5CTV - chains A and C of the 3 polymer chains in the assembly; structure by X-ray diffraction, 1.05 A resolution.

[Chain A]
Name: Autolysin
From: Streptococcus pneumoniae serotype 4
Notes: EC 3.5.1.28
UniProtKB: P06653 (ALYS_STRPN); numbering as in UniProt (aligned over 1-180)
Amino-acid sequence (188 residues; row label = number of the first residue in the row; numbers below 1 keep their minus sign (Ala-1 is residue -1)):
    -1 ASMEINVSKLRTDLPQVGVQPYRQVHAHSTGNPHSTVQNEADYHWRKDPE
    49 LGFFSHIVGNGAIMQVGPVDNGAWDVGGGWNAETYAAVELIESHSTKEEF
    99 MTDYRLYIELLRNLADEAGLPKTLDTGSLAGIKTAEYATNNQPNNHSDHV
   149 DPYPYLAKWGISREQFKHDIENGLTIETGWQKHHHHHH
Not modelled in the structure: 175-186
Differences from the reference sequence: expression tag (-1 to 0, 181-186); engineered mutation Ala60 (Cys in P06653), Ala133 (His in P06653), Ala136 (Cys in P06653)
From the paper describing this entry:
  - binding site for N-acetylglucosamine: Asn30, Ser33, Glu38, Asp146, His147, Val148
  - binding site for the ligand AMV: Ser27, Thr28 to Asn30, Tyr41, Arg44, Lys45, Phe52, Glu87
  - conformationally variable residues (loop rearrangement, side-chain flip): Glu48, Glu87, Asp146, His147
  - catalytic residues: Glu87, His147 (proposed by the authors, not directly observed)
  - mutagenesis - T28G, E38A, E38Q, E38R, E87A, H133A: abolished catalytic activity
  - binding site for fragment of peptidoglycan (chain C): Glu48, Trp72, Asp73, Gly75, Asn79, His144, Ser145
  - mutagenesis - S27A, T28A, T28I (below 20 %), T28S, T28V, N30A, N30L, N30Q, N37A, E38D, Y41A, Y41H, Y41R, K45A, D146A, D146L, H147A: decreased catalytic activity
  - binding site for fragment of peptidoglycan: Asn37
  - mutagenesis - R44A, E48A, D146N: unchanged catalytic activity
  - catalytic residues: His26, Asp149

[Chain C]
Name: fragment of peptidoglycan
Amino-acid sequence (5 residues; each row starts with the number of its first residue):
    12 AEKAA
Not modelled in the structure: 16
Modified / non-standard residues: Glu13 (D-glutamic acid; DGL); Ala15 (D-alanine; DAL); Ala16 (D-alanine; DAL)
Glycans and other covalent adducts: compound AMV linked to Ala12

[How chain A and chain C interact]
Pairs across the interface - 18 pairs, chain A then chain C:
  Glu48(A) with Lys14(C), salt bridge
  Leu49(A) with Ala12(C); Glu13(C)
  Gly50(A) with Glu13(C)
  Phe52(A) with Ala12(C), hydrophobic
  Trp72(A) with Glu13(C); Lys14(C)
  Asp73(A) with Ala12(C); Glu13(C), hydrogen bond (backbone-backbone)
  Val74(A) with Glu13(C)
  Gly75(A) with Glu13(C)
  Asn79(A) with Glu13(C); Lys14(C), hydrogen bond (side chain-backbone)
  Glu87(A) with Ala12(C)
  His144(A) with Ala15(C)
  Ser145(A) with Glu13(C), hydrogen bond (side chain-backbone)
  His147(A) with Ala12(C); Glu13(C), hydrogen bond (side chain-backbone)
Interface residues without a listed pair, chain A (16 interface residues in all): His26, Phe51, Gly76

[Summary]
16 residues of chain A and 4 residues of chain C are in contact, with 4 hydrogen bonds and 1 salt bridge.
Among the polar pairs are Glu48(A)-Lys14(C), Asn79(A)-Lys14(C) and Ser145(A)-Glu13(C). The paper reports
catalytic residues Glu87(A), His147(A) and His26(A) among others; S27A, T28A and T28I of chain A, among
others, reduce catalytic activity; 26 substitutions were tested in all.
Chain A is Autolysin (Streptococcus pneumoniae serotype 4) and chain C is fragment of peptidoglycan; the
structure, Catalytic domain of LytA, the major autolysin of Streptococcus pneumoniae, (C60A, H133A, C136A
mutant) complexed with ..., was determined by X-ray diffraction.
